PDB entry 2ONN | X-ray diffraction, 2.75 A resolution | chains A and D of the 4 polymer chains in the assembly

Chain A (and D):
Name: Aldehyde dehydrogenase
Source organism: Homo sapiens
Notes: EC 1.2.1.3; chain D of this document is another copy of the same molecule, construct and numbering; everything in this record applies to it too
Reference sequence: P05091 (ALDH2_HUMAN); residues 1-500 here correspond to UniProt positions 18-517 (UniProt number = residue number + 17)
Amino-acid sequence (500 residues; numbered 1 to 500; the number before each row is that of its first residue):
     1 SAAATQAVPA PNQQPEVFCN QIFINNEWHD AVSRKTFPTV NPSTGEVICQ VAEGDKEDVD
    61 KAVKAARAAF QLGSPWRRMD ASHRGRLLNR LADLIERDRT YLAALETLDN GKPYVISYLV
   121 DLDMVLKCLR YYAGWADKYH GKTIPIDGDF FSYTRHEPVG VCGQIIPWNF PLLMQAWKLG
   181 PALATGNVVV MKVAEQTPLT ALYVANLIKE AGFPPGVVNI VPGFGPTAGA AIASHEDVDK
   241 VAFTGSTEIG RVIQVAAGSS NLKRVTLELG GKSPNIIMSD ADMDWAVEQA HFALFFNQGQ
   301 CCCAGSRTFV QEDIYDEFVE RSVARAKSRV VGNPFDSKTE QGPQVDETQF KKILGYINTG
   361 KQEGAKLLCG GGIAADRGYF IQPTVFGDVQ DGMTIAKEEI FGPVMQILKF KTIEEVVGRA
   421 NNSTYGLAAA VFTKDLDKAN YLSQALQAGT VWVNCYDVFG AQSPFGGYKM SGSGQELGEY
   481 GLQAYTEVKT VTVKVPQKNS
Disordered / not traced: 1-6
Sequence notes: engineered mutation Q475 (Arg492 in P05091)
Curated features (UniProtKB/Swiss-Prot):
  - active site: E268 (Proton acceptor), C302 (Nucleophile)
  - binding site (NAD(+)): G245 to G250
  - site: N169 (Transition state stabilizer)
  - modified residue (N6-acetyllysine): K35, K56, K61, K142, K351, K366, K409, K411, K434
What the authors report for this chain:
  - conformationally variable residues (order/disorder transition): S246 to S260, R264, E268
  - mutagenesis - R264Q (2-fold), R475Q (20-fold): decreased binding to NAD+ (citing earlier work)
  - mutagenesis - R264Q (2-fold), R475Q (2-fold): decreased catalytic activity (citing earlier work)

Interface between chain A and chain D:
Residue-residue contacts (66; chain A residue first):
  L72(A) - N499(D)
  G73(A) - Q497(D)
  G73(A) - N499(D)  hydrogen bond (backbone-side chain)
  R77(A) - N499(D)
  R77(A) - S500(D)  hydrogen bond (backbone-backbone)
  R78(A) - Q497(D)
  R78(A) - K498(D)
  R78(A) - N499(D)
  D80(A) - D147(D)
  D80(A) - G148(D)  hydrogen bond (side chain-backbone)
  D80(A) - K498(D)  salt bridge
  S82(A) - D147(D)  hydrogen bond
  R84(A) - S500(D)
  D137(A) - P145(D)
  H140(A) - K142(D)
  H140(A) - T143(D)
  H140(A) - P145(D)
  G141(A) - G141(D)
  G141(A) - K142(D)
  G141(A) - T143(D)  hydrogen bond (backbone-side chain)
  K142(A) - H140(D)
  K142(A) - G141(D)
  K142(A) - T143(D)
  T143(A) - H140(D)
  T143(A) - G141(D)  hydrogen bond (side chain-backbone)
  T143(A) - K142(D)
  T143(A) - Y153(D)
  T143(A) - T154(D)  hydrogen bond (side chain-backbone)
  P145(A) - D137(D)
  D147(A) - D80(D)
  D147(A) - S82(D)  hydrogen bond
  G148(A) - D80(D)  hydrogen bond (backbone-side chain)
  D149(A) - R78(D)  salt bridge
  F151(A) - Y153(D)  hydrophobic
  Y153(A) - F151(D)
  T154(A) - T143(D)  hydrogen bond (backbone-side chain)
  R155(A) - N499(D)  hydrogen bond (side chain-backbone)
  R155(A) - S500(D)
  H156(A) - S500(D)
  E157(A) - S500(D)
  P158(A) - S500(D)
  T433(A) - L436(D)
  K434(A) - K434(D)
  K434(A) - D435(D)
  K434(A) - L436(D)  hydrogen bond (backbone-backbone)
  D435(A) - K434(D)
  L436(A) - K434(D)  hydrogen bond (backbone-backbone)
  L436(A) - L436(D)
  L436(A) - V453(D)  hydrophobic
  L436(A) - N454(D)
  V453(A) - L436(D)  hydrophobic
  N454(A) - L436(D)
  Q497(A) - G73(D)
  Q497(A) - R78(D)
  K498(A) - R78(D)
  K498(A) - D80(D)  salt bridge
  N499(A) - L72(D)
  N499(A) - G73(D)  hydrogen bond (side chain-backbone)
  N499(A) - R77(D)
  N499(A) - R78(D)
  N499(A) - R155(D)  hydrogen bond (backbone-side chain)
  S500(A) - R77(D)  hydrogen bond (backbone-backbone)
  S500(A) - R84(D)
  S500(A) - R155(D)  hydrogen bond (backbone-side chain)
  S500(A) - E157(D)
  S500(A) - P158(D)
Other interface residues (no listed pair), chain A (37 interface residues in all): A81, I144, G186, A439
Other interface residues (no listed pair), chain D (39 interface residues in all): W76, A81, I144, I146, D149, H156, T433, D437, A439

Overview:
37 residues of chain A and 39 residues of chain D are in contact, with 17 hydrogen bonds and 3 salt bridges.
Polar contacts include D80(A)-K498(D), D149(A)-R78(D) and G73(A)-N499(D). The paper reports that R264Q and
R475Q of chain A reduce binding to NAD+; conformational variability at S246(A), R264(A) and E268(A).
Both chains are Aldehyde dehydrogenase (Homo sapiens). Entry 2ONN (Arg475Gln Mutant of Human Mitochondrial
Aldehyde Dehydrogenase, Apo form) was determined by X-ray diffraction, deposited together with 2ONM, 2ONO and
2ONP.
